PDB entry 7ZDC | electron microscopy, 3.13 A resolution | chains C and D

Chain C:
Protein: ATP-binding/permease protein CydC
Organism: Escherichia coli K-12
UniProt: P23886 (CYDC_ECOLI); residue numbers follow UniProt; this construct covers 1-573
Amino-acid sequence (573 residues; numbered 1 to 573; the number before each row is that of its first residue):
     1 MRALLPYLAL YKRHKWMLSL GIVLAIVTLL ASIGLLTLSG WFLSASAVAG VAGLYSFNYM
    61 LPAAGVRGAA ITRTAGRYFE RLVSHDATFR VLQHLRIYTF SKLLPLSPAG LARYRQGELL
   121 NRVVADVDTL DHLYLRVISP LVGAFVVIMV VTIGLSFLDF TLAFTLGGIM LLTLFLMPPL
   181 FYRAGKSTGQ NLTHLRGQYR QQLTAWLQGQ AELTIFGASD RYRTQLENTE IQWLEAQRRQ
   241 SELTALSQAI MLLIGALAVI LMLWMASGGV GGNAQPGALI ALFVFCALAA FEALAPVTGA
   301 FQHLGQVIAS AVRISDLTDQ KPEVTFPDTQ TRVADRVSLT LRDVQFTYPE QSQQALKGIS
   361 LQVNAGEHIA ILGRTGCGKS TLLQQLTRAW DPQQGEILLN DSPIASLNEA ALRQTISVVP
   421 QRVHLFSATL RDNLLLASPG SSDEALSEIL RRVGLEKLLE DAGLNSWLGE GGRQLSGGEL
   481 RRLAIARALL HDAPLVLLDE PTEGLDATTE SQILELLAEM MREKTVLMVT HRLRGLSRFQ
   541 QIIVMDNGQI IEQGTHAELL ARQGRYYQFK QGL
Disordered / not traced: 346-357
Curated features (UniProtKB/Swiss-Prot):
  - binding site (ATP): G373 to S380
Ion coordination: heme b/c Fe: H85 (shared with H312(D) of chain D)
Small-molecule neighbours: heme b/c (HEB): R81, H85, T88, F89, D131, H132, L135, R136

Chain D:
Protein: ATP-binding/permease protein CydD
Organism: Escherichia coli K-12
UniProt: P29018 (CYDD_ECOLI); residue numbers follow UniProt; this construct covers 1-588
Amino-acid sequence (588 residues; numbered 1 to 588; the number before each row is that of its first residue):
     1 MNKSRQKELT RWLKQQSVIS QRWLNISRLL GFVSGILIIA QAWFMARILQ HMIMENIPRE
    61 ALLLPFTLLV LTFVLRAWVV WLRERVGYHA GQHIRFAIRR QVLDRLQQAG PAWIQGKPAG
   121 SWATLVLEQI DDMHDYYARY LPQMALAVSV PLLIVVAIFP SNWAAALILL GTAPLIPLFM
   181 ALVGMGAADA NRRNFLALAR LSGHFLDRLR GMETLRIFGR GEAEIESIRS ASEDFRQRTM
   241 EVLRLAFLSS GILEFFTSLS IALVAVYFGF SYLGELDFGH YDTGVTLAAG FLALILAPEF
   301 FQPLRDLGTF YHAKAQAVGA ADSLKTFMET PLAHPQRGEA ELASTDPVTI EAEELFITSP
   361 EGKTLAGPLN FTLPAGQRAV LVGRSGSGKS SLLNALSGFL SYQGSLRING IELRDLSPES
   421 WRKHLSWVGQ NPQLPAATLR DNVLLARPDA SEQELQAALD NAWVSEFLPL LPQGVDTPVG
   481 DQAARLSVGQ AQRVAVARAL LNPCSLLLLD EPAASLDAHS EQRVMEALNA ASLRQTTLMV
   541 THQLEDLADW DVIWVMQDGR IIEQGRYAEL SVAGGPFATL LAHRQEEI
Disordered / not traced: 1-2
Curated features (UniProtKB/Swiss-Prot):
  - binding site (ATP): L373 to V380
  - mutagenesis: R210 (R210G: Exhibits significantly lower levels of cytochrome d than the wild-type; when associated with G-216; R210K: Does not affect cytochrome d levels; when associated with K-216), R216 (R216G: Exhibits significantly lower levels of cytochrome d than the wild-type; when associated with G-210; R216K: Does not affect cytochrome d levels; when associated with K-210), R238 (R238G: Exhibits significantly lower levels of cytochrome d than the wild-type; when associated with G-244; R238H: Does not affect cytochrome d levels; when associated with H-244), R244 (R244G: Exhibits significantly lower levels of cytochrome d than the wild-type; when associated with G-238; R244H: Does not affect cytochrome d levels; when associated with H-238)
Ion coordination: heme b/c Fe: H312 (shared with H85(C) of chain C); Mg2+: S390 (together with ADP)
Small-molecule neighbours:
  - ADP (adenosine-5'-diphosphate): A112, S359, P360, K363, L365, R384, S385, G386, S387, G388, K389, S390, S391
  - heme b/c (HEB): N191, N194, F195, L198, F235, T239, L243, A246, F247, S250, G308, T309, Y311, H312

Chain C / chain D interface:
Pairs across the interface - 239 pairs, chain C then chain D:
  L35(C) - S258(D)
  L35(C) - I261(D)  hydrophobic
  S39(C) - I261(D)
  S39(C) - A265(D)
  S39(C) - L294(D)
  G40(C) - F291(D)
  G40(C) - L294(D)
  F42(C) - A265(D)
  F42(C) - G269(D)
  L43(C) - A265(D)  hydrophobic
  L43(C) - F268(D)  hydrophobic
  L43(C) - Y272(D)
  L43(C) - L287(D)
  L43(C) - G290(D)
  S44(C) - I53(D)
  S44(C) - F291(D)
  S46(C) - G269(D)  hydrogen bond (side chain-backbone)
  S46(C) - Y272(D)
  S46(C) - L273(D)
  A47(C) - M54(D)
  A47(C) - Y272(D)  hydrophobic
  A47(C) - L287(D)  hydrophobic
  V48(C) - I53(D)  hydrophobic
  V48(C) - M54(D)  hydrophobic
  G50(C) - Y272(D)
  G50(C) - L273(D)
  V51(C) - Y272(D)
  V51(C) - L273(D)
  V51(C) - G274(D)
  L54(C) - L273(D)
  F57(C) - L273(D)  hydrophobic
  Y59(C) - F270(D)  hydrophobic
  Y59(C) - E275(D)  hydrogen bond
  V66(C) - A262(D)  hydrophobic
  A70(C) - S258(D)
  R73(C) - E254(D)  salt bridge
  R73(C) - T257(D)
  R73(C) - S258(D)
  R73(C) - I261(D)
  R73(C) - R305(D)
  T74(C) - G251(D)  hydrogen bond (side chain-backbone)
  T74(C) - F255(D)
  R77(C) - E254(D)  salt bridge
  Y78(C) - R244(D)  hydrogen bond (side chain-backbone)
  Y78(C) - F247(D)
  Y78(C) - L248(D)  hydrophobic
  R81(C) - F247(D)
  L82(C) - M240(D)
  L82(C) - L243(D)
  L82(C) - R244(D)
  H85(C) - F247(D)
  D86(C) - R236(D)  salt bridge
  D86(C) - M240(D)
  F89(C) - R236(D)
  F89(C) - T239(D)
  F89(C) - M240(D)  hydrophobic
  R90(C) - R236(D)
  Q93(C) - R229(D)
  Q93(C) - S232(D)
  Q93(C) - E233(D)
  R96(C) - S202(D)
  R96(C) - F205(D)
  I97(C) - I228(D)  hydrophobic
  I97(C) - R229(D)
  F100(C) - R208(D)
  F100(C) - M212(D)  hydrophobic
  F100(C) - L215(D)  hydrophobic
  F100(C) - G221(D)
  F100(C) - I225(D)  hydrophobic
  F100(C) - I228(D)  hydrophobic
  S101(C) - I225(D)
  L103(C) - M212(D)
  L104(C) - M212(D)  hydrophobic
  L104(C) - G221(D)
  S107(C) - M212(D)
  S107(C) - E213(D)
  P108(C) - E213(D)
  P108(C) - R216(D)
  L111(C) - M212(D)  hydrophobic
  G117(C) - R210(D)
  L120(C) - L206(D)
  L120(C) - L209(D)
  L120(C) - R210(D)
  N121(C) - L206(D)
  N121(C) - R210(D)  hydrogen bond
  V124(C) - S202(D)
  V124(C) - L206(D)  hydrophobic
  V124(C) - L209(D)  hydrophobic
  D128(C) - S202(D)
  R196(C) - L127(D)
  R196(C) - E128(D)  salt bridge
  R196(C) - D131(D)  salt bridge
  Y199(C) - R99(D)
  Y199(C) - L103(D)
  Y199(C) - L127(D)  hydrophobic
  R200(C) - L127(D)
  R200(C) - E128(D)  salt bridge
  L203(C) - L103(D)  hydrophobic
  L203(C) - V126(D)  hydrophobic
  T204(C) - A119(D)
  A205(C) - P435(D)
  W206(C) - L103(D)
  W206(C) - Q107(D)
  L207(C) - L106(D)  hydrophobic
  L207(C) - I114(D)
  L207(C) - W122(D)  hydrophobic
  Q208(C) - A119(D)
  Q208(C) - Q433(D)
  Q208(C) - Q482(D)
  G209(C) - Q433(D)
  A211(C) - P111(D)  hydrophobic
  A211(C) - F399(D)
  E212(C) - Q433(D)
  E212(C) - L445(D)
  E212(C) - R498(D)
  L213(C) - P435(D)  hydrophobic
  T214(C) - F399(D)
  T214(C) - R422(D)
  I215(C) - F399(D)  hydrophobic
  I215(C) - R422(D)
  I215(C) - L425(D)
  I215(C) - W427(D)  hydrophobic
  F216(C) - W427(D)
  F216(C) - L445(D)
  F216(C) - A446(D)  hydrophobic
  F216(C) - R498(D)
  A218(C) - L445(D)  hydrophobic
  S219(C) - Q107(D)
  D220(C) - Q107(D)
  R221(C) - L445(D)  hydrogen bond (side chain-backbone)
  R221(C) - P448(D)
  Y222(C) - P435(D)
  Y222(C) - A436(D)
  Y222(C) - L445(D)
  R223(C) - R100(D)  hydrogen bond (side chain-backbone)
  R223(C) - L103(D)
  R223(C) - D104(D)  salt bridge
  R223(C) - Q107(D)  hydrogen bond
  L226(C) - L103(D)  hydrophobic
  E230(C) - F96(D)
  E230(C) - R99(D)  salt bridge
  W233(C) - L127(D)  hydrophobic
  W233(C) - D131(D)
  L234(C) - Y88(D)  hydrogen bond (backbone-side chain)
  L234(C) - Q92(D)
  L234(C) - R95(D)
  L234(C) - F96(D)  hydrophobic
  Q237(C) - Y88(D)
  Q237(C) - R95(D)
  Q237(C) - D131(D)
  R238(C) - Y88(D)  hydrogen bond (backbone-side chain)
  R238(C) - H89(D)
  S241(C) - Y88(D)
  E242(C) - R85(D)  salt bridge
  T244(C) - E84(D)
  A245(C) - W81(D)
  A245(C) - E84(D)
  A245(C) - R85(D)
  L246(C) - W81(D)
  Q248(C) - E84(D)  hydrogen bond
  A249(C) - A77(D)
  A249(C) - W81(D)  hydrophobic
  L252(C) - F73(D)
  L252(C) - R76(D)
  L252(C) - A77(D)
  L252(C) - V80(D)  hydrophobic
  L253(C) - A77(D)  hydrophobic
  A256(C) - F73(D)  hydrophobic
  V259(C) - M45(D)  hydrophobic
  I260(C) - L69(D)  hydrophobic
  I260(C) - V70(D)  hydrophobic
  L263(C) - I48(D)  hydrophobic
  L263(C) - L49(D)  hydrophobic
  L263(C) - M52(D)
  L263(C) - F66(D)  hydrophobic
  L263(C) - L69(D)  hydrophobic
  W264(C) - R59(D)  hydrogen bond (backbone-side chain)
  W264(C) - L63(D)  hydrophobic
  M265(C) - R59(D)
  S267(C) - M52(D)
  S267(C) - R59(D)
  G268(C) - R59(D)
  Q275(C) - N56(D)
  G277(C) - I53(D)
  I280(C) - L49(D)  hydrophobic
  I280(C) - M52(D)
  A281(C) - F291(D)  hydrophobic
  V284(C) - M45(D)  hydrophobic
  F285(C) - F291(D)  hydrophobic
  F285(C) - L294(D)  hydrophobic
  F285(C) - I295(D)  hydrophobic
  L288(C) - M45(D)  hydrophobic
  E292(C) - R305(D)  salt bridge
  L372(C) - I588(D)  hydrophobic
  G373(C) - I588(D)
  T375(C) - E587(D)
  T375(C) - I588(D)  hydrogen bond (side chain-backbone)
  Q384(C) - E213(D)
  Q384(C) - R216(D)
  T387(C) - R216(D)  hydrogen bond
  A389(C) - R216(D)
  R413(C) - R216(D)  hydrogen bond (side chain-backbone)
  V418(C) - I217(D)  hydrophobic
  H424(C) - D207(D)  salt bridge
  H424(C) - R210(D)
  H424(C) - G211(D)
  H424(C) - T214(D)
  F426(C) - D207(D)
  F426(C) - R208(D)
  F426(C) - G211(D)
  F426(C) - T214(D)
  F426(C) - L215(D)  hydrophobic
  S427(C) - D207(D)
  L435(C) - R220(D)
  L436(C) - T214(D)
  L436(C) - L215(D)  hydrophobic
  L436(C) - F218(D)
  L436(C) - R220(D)
  P439(C) - R220(D)
  R487(C) - F218(D)
  L505(C) - H583(D)  hydrogen bond (backbone-side chain)
  D506(C) - R384(D)
  A507(C) - H583(D)
  E510(C) - H583(D)  salt bridge
  E510(C) - E586(D)
  H531(C) - E586(D)
  H531(C) - E587(D)  salt bridge
  H531(C) - I588(D)  hydrogen bond (backbone-backbone)
  R532(C) - H583(D)  hydrogen bond (side chain-backbone)
  R532(C) - E586(D)  salt bridge
  R532(C) - E587(D)  salt bridge
  L533(C) - E586(D)  hydrogen bond (backbone-backbone)
  L533(C) - I588(D)  hydrophobic
  R534(C) - E586(D)
  F569(C) - I588(D)  hydrophobic
  L573(C) - E545(D)
  L573(C) - R584(D)
  L573(C) - Q585(D)
  L573(C) - E587(D)
Interface residues without a listed pair, chain C (137 interface residues in all): T28, L36, A49, L92, T99, V123, V127, Q201, Q210, I231, R374, R388, I416, P420, L425, A437, H491, G572
Interface residues without a listed pair, chain D (127 interface residues in all): Q41, V74, A123, R139, L198, L201, G219, E224, F235, S250, P298, S397, S426, N431, P432, D441, L444, D481, A499

In short:
Chain C and chain D form an interface of 137 and 127 residues respectively, with 19 hydrogen bonds and 15 salt
bridges. Polar contacts include R73(C)-E254(D), R77(C)-E254(D) and D86(C)-R236(D). Heme b/c is bound between
chain C and chain D. Bound to chain D: ADP.
Chain C is ATP-binding/permease protein CydC and chain D is ATP-binding/permease protein CydD, both from
Escherichia coli K-12; the structure, IF(heme/confined) conformation of CydDC in ADP(CydD) bound state
(Dataset-3), was determined by electron microscopy, deposited together with 7ZD5, 7ZDA, 7ZDB, 7ZDE, 7ZDF, 7ZDG
and 10 further entries.
